PDB entry 8JB0 | electron microscopy, 4.20 A resolution (low resolution: residue-level contacts below are approximate; hydrogen-bond / salt-bridge calls are withheld) | chains B and K of the 24 polymer chains in the assembly

[Chain B (and K)]
Protein: Bacterioferritin
Source organism: Streptomyces coelicolor
Notes: EC 1.16.3.1; chain K of this document is another copy of the same molecule, construct and numbering; everything in this record applies to it too
Reference sequence: Q9S2N0 (BFR_STRCO); numbering as in UniProt (aligned over 1-167)
Chain sequence (167 residues; each row starts with the number of its first residue):
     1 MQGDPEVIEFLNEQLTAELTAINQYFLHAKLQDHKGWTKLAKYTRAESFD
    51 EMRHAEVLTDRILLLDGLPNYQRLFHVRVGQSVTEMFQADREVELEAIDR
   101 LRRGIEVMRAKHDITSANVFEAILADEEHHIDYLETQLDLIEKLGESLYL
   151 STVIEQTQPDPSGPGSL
Disordered / not traced: 161-167 (chain K: 158-167)
Swiss-Prot annotation at these positions:
  - binding site (Fe cation): Glu18, Glu51, His54, Glu94, Glu127, His130
  - binding site (heme b): Met52
What the authors report for this chain:
  - mutagenesis - K42A: decreased binding to Fe ion

[How chain B and chain K interact]
Residue-residue contacts (18):
  Lys39(B) - Gln156(K)
  Leu40(B) - Gln156(K)
  Tyr43(B) - Gln156(K)
  Asp132(B) - His34(K)
  Tyr133(B) - Gln156(K)
  Thr136(B) - His34(K)
  Gln137(B) - Gln156(K)
  Leu140(B) - Lys35(K)
  Leu140(B) - Trp37(K)
  Leu140(B) - Ile154(K)
  Lys143(B) - Glu146(K)
  Lys143(B) - Ser147(K)
  Lys143(B) - Leu150(K)
  Leu144(B) - Ser147(K)
  Leu144(B) - Ser151(K)
  Leu148(B) - Leu148(K)
  Leu148(B) - Ser151(K)
  Thr152(B) - Ile154(K)
Interface residues without a listed pair, chain K (11 interface residues in all): Thr157

[Summary]
12 residues of chain B and 11 residues of chain K are in contact. Curated annotation (UniProt) lists 6 Fe
cation-binding residues and heme b-binding residue Met52(B) on chain B. From the paper: K42A of chain B
reduces binding to Fe ion.
Chain B and chain K are both Bacterioferritin (Streptomyces coelicolor); the structure, Cryo-EM structure of
Holo form of ScBfr in C1 symmetry, was determined by electron microscopy, deposited together with 8JAX, 7Y6F,
7Y6G, 7Y6P and 5XX9.
